5WSE - chains A and D; structure by X-ray diffraction, 1.12 A resolution.

# Chain A (and D)
Name: Uncharacterized protein tm1459
Source organism: Thermotoga maritima (strain ATCC 43589 / MSB8 / DSM 3109 / JCM 10099)
Notes: chain D of this document is another copy of the same molecule, construct and numbering; everything in this record applies to it too
Reference sequence: Q9X1H0 (Q9X1H0_THEMA); residues 1-114 here = UniProt positions 1-114
Chain sequence (118 residues; numbered -3 to 114; the number before each row is that of its first residue; numbers below 1 keep their minus sign (Gly-3 is residue -3)):
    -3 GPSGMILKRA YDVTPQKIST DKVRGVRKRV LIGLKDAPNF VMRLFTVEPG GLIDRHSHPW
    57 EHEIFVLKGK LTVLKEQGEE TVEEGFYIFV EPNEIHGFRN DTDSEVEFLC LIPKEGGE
Not modelled in the structure: -3 to 0 (chain D: -3 to 0, 13-18)
Sequence notes: expression tag (-3 to 0)
Modified positions: Cys106 (3-sulfinoalanine; CSD)
Bound ions: osmium ion: His52, His58, His92

# Interface between chain A and chain D
Contacting residue pairs - 95 pairs, chain A then chain D:
  Met1(A) - Val69(D)  hydrophobic
  Met1(A) - Lys71(D)
  Met1(A) - Ile84(D)  hydrophobic
  Met1(A) - Phe85(D)
  Met1(A) - Val86(D)  hydrophobic
  Met1(A) - Ile91(D)
  Met1(A) - His92(D)
  Ile2(A) - Tyr83(D)
  Ile2(A) - Ile84(D)
  Ile2(A) - Phe85(D)  hydrogen bond (backbone-backbone)
  Leu3(A) - Val69(D)  hydrophobic
  Leu3(A) - Lys71(D)
  Leu3(A) - Glu76(D)
  Leu3(A) - Val78(D)  hydrophobic
  Leu3(A) - Tyr83(D)
  Lys4(A) - Phe82(D)
  Lys4(A) - Tyr83(D)  hydrogen bond (backbone-backbone)
  Arg5(A) - Gly81(D)
  Arg5(A) - Phe82(D)
  Arg5(A) - Tyr83(D)
  Ala6(A) - Phe61(D)  hydrophobic
  Ala6(A) - Gly81(D)  hydrogen bond (backbone-backbone)
  Ala6(A) - Tyr83(D)  hydrophobic
  Val9(A) - Tyr83(D)
  Leu27(A) - Phe61(D)  hydrophobic
  Leu27(A) - Tyr83(D)  hydrogen bond (backbone-side chain)
  Ile28(A) - Glu59(D)
  Ile28(A) - Tyr83(D)  hydrophobic
  Ile28(A) - Ile84(D)
  Ile28(A) - Phe85(D)  hydrophobic
  Asp32(A) - Phe85(D)
  Ala33(A) - Glu59(D)
  Pro34(A) - Glu57(D)
  Asn35(A) - Glu57(D)  hydrogen bond
  Asn35(A) - Pro109(D)
  Phe36(A) - Phe36(D)  hydrophobic
  Phe36(A) - Glu57(D)
  Phe36(A) - Glu59(D)
  Phe36(A) - Leu107(D)  hydrophobic
  Phe36(A) - Ile108(D)
  Phe36(A) - Pro109(D)
  Val37(A) - Glu59(D)
  Met38(A) - Glu59(D)
  Met38(A) - Ile60(D)
  Glu57(A) - Pro34(D)
  Glu57(A) - Asn35(D)  hydrogen bond
  Glu57(A) - Phe36(D)
  Glu59(A) - Ile28(D)
  Glu59(A) - Ala33(D)
  Glu59(A) - Phe36(D)
  Glu59(A) - Val37(D)
  Glu59(A) - Met38(D)
  Glu59(A) - Leu107(D)
  Ile60(A) - Met38(D)
  Phe61(A) - Ala6(D)  hydrophobic
  Phe61(A) - Leu27(D)  hydrophobic
  Phe61(A) - Leu63(D)  hydrophobic
  Phe61(A) - Leu105(D)  hydrophobic
  Leu63(A) - Phe61(D)  hydrophobic
  Leu63(A) - Leu63(D)  hydrophobic
  Val69(A) - Met1(D)  hydrophobic
  Val69(A) - Leu3(D)  hydrophobic
  Lys71(A) - Met1(D)
  Val78(A) - Leu3(D)  hydrophobic
  Glu79(A) - Arg5(D)  salt bridge
  Gly81(A) - Arg5(D)
  Gly81(A) - Ala6(D)  hydrogen bond (backbone-backbone)
  Phe82(A) - Lys4(D)
  Phe82(A) - Arg5(D)
  Tyr83(A) - Ile2(D)
  Tyr83(A) - Leu3(D)
  Tyr83(A) - Lys4(D)  hydrogen bond (backbone-backbone)
  Tyr83(A) - Ala6(D)  hydrophobic
  Tyr83(A) - Val9(D)
  Tyr83(A) - Leu27(D)  hydrogen bond (side chain-backbone)
  Tyr83(A) - Ile28(D)  hydrophobic
  Ile84(A) - Met1(D)  hydrophobic
  Ile84(A) - Ile2(D)
  Ile84(A) - Ile28(D)
  Phe85(A) - Met1(D)
  Phe85(A) - Ile2(D)  hydrogen bond (backbone-backbone)
  Phe85(A) - Ile28(D)  hydrophobic
  Phe85(A) - Asp32(D)
  Phe85(A) - Ala33(D)  hydrophobic
  Val86(A) - Met1(D)  hydrophobic
  Ile91(A) - Met1(D)
  His92(A) - Met1(D)
  Leu105(A) - Phe61(D)  hydrophobic
  Leu105(A) - Leu105(D)  hydrophobic
  Leu107(A) - Phe36(D)  hydrophobic
  Leu107(A) - Glu59(D)
  Leu107(A) - Leu107(D)  hydrophobic
  Ile108(A) - Phe36(D)
  Pro109(A) - Asn35(D)
  Pro109(A) - Phe36(D)
Other interface residues (no listed pair), chain A (42 interface residues in all): Leu40, Leu70, Glu76, Glu87, Glu90
Other interface residues (no listed pair), chain D (39 interface residues in all): Leu70, Glu90

# In short
The interface between chain A and chain D involves 42 residues on one side and 39 on the other, with 10
hydrogen bonds and 1 salt bridge. Polar contacts include Glu79(A)-Arg5(D), Leu27(A)-Tyr83(D) and
Asn35(A)-Glu57(D). His52(A), His58(A) and His92(A) coordinate a osmium ion ion.
Chain A and chain D are both Uncharacterized protein tm1459 (Thermotoga maritima (strain ATCC 43589 / MSB8 /
DSM 3109 / JCM 10099)); the structure, Crystal structure of a cupin protein (tm1459) in osmium (Os)
substituted form I, was determined by X-ray diffraction together with 5WSD and 5WSF from the same study.
